PDB entry 8DJ7 | X-ray diffraction, 2.39 A resolution | chains B and A of the 3 polymer chains in the assembly

# Chain B (and A)
Molecule: Ig gamma-1 Fc chain
Source organism: Homo sapiens
Notes: fragment: CH2 and CH3 regions, residues 112-330; chain A of this document is another copy of the same molecule, construct and numbering; everything in this record applies to it too
UniProtKB: P01857 (IGHG1_HUMAN); residues 229-447 here correspond to UniProt positions 112-330 (UniProt number = residue number - 117)
Amino-acid sequence (219 residues; numbered 229 to 447; the number before each row is that of its first residue):
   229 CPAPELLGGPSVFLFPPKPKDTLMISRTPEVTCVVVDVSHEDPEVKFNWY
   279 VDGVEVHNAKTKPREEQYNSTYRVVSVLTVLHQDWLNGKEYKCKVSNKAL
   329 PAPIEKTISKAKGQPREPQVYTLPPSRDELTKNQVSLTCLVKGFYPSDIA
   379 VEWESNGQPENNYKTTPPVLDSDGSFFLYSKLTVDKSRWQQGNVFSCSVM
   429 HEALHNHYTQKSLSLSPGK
Disordered / not traced: 229-230, 446-447 (chain A: 229-231, 445-447)
Disulfide bonds: Cys261-Cys321, Cys367-Cys425
Covalent attachments: glycan linked to Asn297
Curated features (UniProtKB/Swiss-Prot):
  - glycosylation: Asn297 (N-linked (GlcNAc...) (complex) asparagine)

# Chain B / chain A interface
Residue-residue contacts - 47 pairs, chain B then chain A:
  Leu234(B) - Leu235(A)  hydrophobic
  Tyr349(B) - Ser354(A)
  Tyr349(B) - Asp356(A)
  Tyr349(B) - Glu357(A)
  Thr350(B) - Ser354(A)  hydrogen bond (backbone-side chain)
  Leu351(B) - Leu351(A)  hydrophobic
  Leu351(B) - Ser354(A)
  Leu351(B) - Thr366(A)
  Pro352(B) - Leu351(A)
  Ser354(B) - Tyr349(A)
  Ser354(B) - Thr350(A)
  Ser354(B) - Leu351(A)
  Asp356(B) - Tyr349(A)
  Glu357(B) - Tyr349(A)
  Glu357(B) - Lys370(A)  salt bridge
  Lys360(B) - Gln347(A)
  Lys360(B) - Tyr349(A)  hydrogen bond
  Ser364(B) - Leu368(A)
  Ser364(B) - Lys370(A)  hydrogen bond
  Thr366(B) - Leu351(A)
  Thr366(B) - Tyr407(A)  hydrogen bond
  Leu368(B) - Ser364(A)
  Lys370(B) - Glu357(A)  salt bridge
  Lys370(B) - Ser364(A)  hydrogen bond
  Lys392(B) - Leu398(A)
  Lys392(B) - Asp399(A)
  Lys392(B) - Phe405(A)
  Thr394(B) - Thr394(A)
  Thr394(B) - Val397(A)
  Pro395(B) - Val397(A)
  Val397(B) - Thr394(A)
  Val397(B) - Pro395(A)
  Leu398(B) - Lys392(A)
  Asp399(B) - Lys392(A)
  Asp399(B) - Lys409(A)  salt bridge
  Ser400(B) - Asn390(A)  hydrogen bond
  Ser400(B) - Lys392(A)  hydrogen bond
  Phe405(B) - Lys392(A)
  Phe405(B) - Thr394(A)
  Phe405(B) - Lys409(A)
  Tyr407(B) - Thr366(A)
  Tyr407(B) - Tyr407(A)  hydrophobic
  Tyr407(B) - Lys409(A)
  Lys409(B) - Asp399(A)  salt bridge
  Lys409(B) - Phe405(A)
  Lys409(B) - Tyr407(A)
  Lys439(B) - Asp356(A)  salt bridge
Interface residues without a listed pair, chain B (27 interface residues in all): Gln347, Pro353, Ser408
Interface residues without a listed pair, chain A (26 interface residues in all): Pro352, Lys360, Ser400, Ser408

# Summary
27 residues of chain B and 26 residues of chain A are in contact, with 7 hydrogen bonds and 5 salt bridges.
Among the polar pairs are Glu357(B)-Lys370(A), Asp399(B)-Lys409(A) and Lys439(B)-Asp356(A).
Chain B and chain A are both Ig gamma-1 Fc chain (Homo sapiens); the structure, The complex structure between
human IgG1 Fc and its high affinity receptor FcgRI H174R variant, was determined by X-ray diffraction (same
publication as 8DIN and 8DIR).
